Entry 2H5D (X-ray diffraction, 0.90 A resolution); this record covers chains A and B.

Chain A:
Molecule: Alpha-lytic protease
Organism: Lysobacter enzymogenes
Notes: EC 3.4.21.12; fragment: mature protease domain (residues 200-397)
UniProtKB: P00778 (PRLA_LYSEN); the construct lacks a stretch of the UniProt sequence and is renumbered around it, so the offset changes along the chain: 16-19 = UniProt 202-205; 31-36 = UniProt 206-211; 38-44 = UniProt 212-218; 45-48 = UniProt 220-223; 13 more segments
Chain sequence (198 residues; numbered 16 to 245 plus 28 insertion-coded residues; 60 numbers in that range are skipped by the numbering (no residue carries them; nothing is unmodelled there); the number before each row is that of its first residue; a row labelled like 15A-15B holds insertion residues (15A, then the next letters in order)):
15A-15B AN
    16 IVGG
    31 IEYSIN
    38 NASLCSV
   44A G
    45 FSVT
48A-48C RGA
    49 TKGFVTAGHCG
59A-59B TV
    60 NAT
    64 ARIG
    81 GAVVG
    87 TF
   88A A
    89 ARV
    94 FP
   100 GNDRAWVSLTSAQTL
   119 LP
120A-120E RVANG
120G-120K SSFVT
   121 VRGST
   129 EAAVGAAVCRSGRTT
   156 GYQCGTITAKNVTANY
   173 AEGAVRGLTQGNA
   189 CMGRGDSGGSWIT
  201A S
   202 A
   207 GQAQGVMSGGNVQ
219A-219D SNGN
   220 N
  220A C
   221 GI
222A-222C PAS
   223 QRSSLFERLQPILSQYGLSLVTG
Disulfides: Cys42-Cys58, Cys137-Cys159, Cys189-Cys220A
From the paper describing this entry:
  - catalytic residues: His57, Ser195 (citing earlier work)
  - catalytic residues: Asp102, Gly193
  - binding site for Meosuc-ala-ala-pro-ala boronic acid inhibitor (chain B): His57, Gly193, Ser195, Ser214, Gly216
  - binding site for glycerol: Leu41
  - conformationally variable residues (side-chain flip): Ala173, Gly193, Ser195, Ser214 to Asn217
  - contacts within the chain: His57-Asp102 (hydrogen bond), His57-Ser195 (hydrogen bond), Asp102-Ser214 (hydrogen bond)

Chain B:
Molecule: Meosuc-ala-ala-pro-ala boronic acid inhibitor
Chain sequence (5 residues; each row starts with the number of its first residue):
   199 XAAPV
Modified / non-standard residues: MSU (succinic acid monomethyl ester) at position 199; Val203 (valine boronic acid; B2V)

Interface between chain A and chain B:
Pairs across the interface (27):
  His57(A) - Pro202(B)
  His57(A) - Val203(B)
  Tyr171(A) - Ala200(B)
  Tyr171(A) - Ala201(B)
  Tyr171(A) - Pro202(B)
  Glu174(A) - Pro202(B)
  Met190(A) - Val203(B)
  Gly191(A) - Val203(B)
  Arg192(A) - Val203(B)
  Gly193(A) - Val203(B)
  Asp194(A) - Val203(B)
  Ser195(A) - Pro202(B)
  Ser195(A) - Val203(B)  covalent bond
  Met213(A) - Val203(B)
  Ser214(A) - Pro202(B)
  Ser214(A) - Val203(B)  hydrogen bond (backbone-backbone)
  Gly215(A) - Ala201(B)
  Gly215(A) - Pro202(B)
  Gly215(A) - Val203(B)
  Gly216(A) - MSU_199(B)
  Gly216(A) - Ala200(B)
  Gly216(A) - Ala201(B)  hydrogen bond (backbone-backbone)
  Asn217(A) - MSU_199(B)
  Asn217(A) - Ala200(B)
  Val218(A) - MSU_199(B)
  Val218(A) - Val203(B)
  Gln219(A) - MSU_199(B)
Also at the interface, not in a pair above, chain A (21 interface residues in all): Cys42, Phe94, Ala169, Asn170, Leu227

Overview:
Chain A and chain B form an interface of 21 and 5 residues respectively, with 1 covalent bond and 2 hydrogen
bonds. Main-chain hydrogen bonds include Ser214(A)-Val203(B) and Gly216(A)-Ala201(B). The paper reports
catalytic residues His57(A), Ser195(A) and Asp102(A) among others; a binding site for Meosuc-ala-ala-pro-ala
boronic acid inhibitor (chain B) at His57(A), Gly193(A) and Ser195(A) among others.
Chain A is Alpha-lytic protease (Lysobacter enzymogenes) and chain B is Meosuc-ala-ala-pro-ala boronic acid
inhibitor; the structure, 0.9A resolution crystal structure of alpha-lytic protease complexed with a
transition state analogue, MeOSuc-Ala-Ala-Pro-Val boronic acid, was determined by X-ray diffraction (same
publication as 2H5C).
